1CA4 - chains B and C of the 3 polymer chains in the assembly; structure by X-ray diffraction, 2.20 A resolution.

[Chain B (and C)]
Molecule: Protein (tnf receptor associated factor 2)
Source organism: Homo sapiens
Notes: fragment: traf domain; chain C of this document is another copy of the same molecule, construct and numbering; everything in this record applies to it too
UniProtKB: Q12933 (TRAF2_HUMAN); residue numbers follow UniProt; this construct covers 334-501
Amino-acid sequence (168 residues; row label = number of the first residue in the row):
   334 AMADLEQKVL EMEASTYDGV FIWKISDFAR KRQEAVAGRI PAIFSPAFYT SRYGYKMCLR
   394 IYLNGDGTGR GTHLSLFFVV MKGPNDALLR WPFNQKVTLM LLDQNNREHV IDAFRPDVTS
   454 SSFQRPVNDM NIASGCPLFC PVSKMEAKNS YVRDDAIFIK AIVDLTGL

[Chain B / chain C interface]
Pairs across the interface (17):
  L338(B) with L338(C), hydrophobic; V342(C), hydrophobic
  M345(B) with V342(C), hydrophobic; M345(C), hydrophobic; E346(C)
  R385(B) with E346(C), hydrogen bond (side chain-backbone); A347(C); S348(C), hydrogen bond (side chain-backbone); T349(C)
  Y386(B) with T349(C); F354(C); I355(C), hydrogen bond (side chain-backbone)
  P417(B) with K357(C), hydrogen bond (backbone-side chain)
  N418(B) with F491(C)
  A420(B) with Q437(C)
  L421(B) with L435(C), hydrophobic; F491(C), hydrophobic
Other interface residues (no listed pair), chain B (9 interface residues in all): V342
Other interface residues (no listed pair), chain C (15 interface residues in all): E339, V353

[In short]
The interface between chain B and chain C involves 9 residues on one side and 15 on the other; the contacts
include 4 hydrogen bonds. Polar pairs include R385(B)-E346(C), R385(B)-S348(C) and Y386(B)-I355(C).
Chain B and chain C are both Protein (tnf receptor associated factor 2) (Homo sapiens); the structure,
Structure of tnf receptor associated factor 2 (TRAF2), was determined by X-ray diffraction, deposited together
with 1CA9.
